3LZG - chains B and D of the 6 polymer chains in the assembly; structure by X-ray diffraction, 2.60 A resolution.

# Chain B (and D)
Name: Hemagglutinin, HA2 SUBUNIT
Source organism: Influenza A virus
Notes: fragment: Ectodomain HA2, residues 345-520; chain D of this document is another copy of the same molecule, construct and numbering; everything in this record applies to it too
Reference sequence: C3W5S1 (C3W5S1_I09A0); residues 1-174 here correspond to UniProt positions 345-518 (UniProt number = residue number + 344)
Chain sequence (177 residues; row label = number of the first residue in the row):
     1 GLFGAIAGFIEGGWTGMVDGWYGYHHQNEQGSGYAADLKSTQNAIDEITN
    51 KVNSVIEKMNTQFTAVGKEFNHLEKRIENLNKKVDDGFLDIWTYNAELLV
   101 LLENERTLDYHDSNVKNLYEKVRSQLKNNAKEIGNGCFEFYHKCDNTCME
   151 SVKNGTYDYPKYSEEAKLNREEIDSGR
Disordered / not traced: 176-177 (chain D: 172-177)
Construct notes: expression tag (175-177)
Cystine bridges: Cys144-Cys148

# Interface between chain B and chain D
Pairs across the interface (49):
  Phe3(B) - Leu2(D)  hydrophobic
  Phe3(B) - Phe3(D)  hydrophobic
  Ser54(B) - Leu98(D)
  Ser54(B) - Leu101(D)
  Val55(B) - Tyr94(D)  hydrogen bond (backbone-side chain)
  Lys58(B) - Tyr94(D)
  Lys58(B) - Glu97(D)
  Lys58(B) - Leu98(D)
  Lys58(B) - Leu101(D)
  Met59(B) - Tyr94(D)
  Thr61(B) - Asp90(D)
  Gln62(B) - Asp86(D)
  Gln62(B) - Leu89(D)
  Gln62(B) - Asp90(D)
  Thr64(B) - Asp86(D)
  Val66(B) - Lys83(D)  hydrogen bond (backbone-side chain)
  Lys68(B) - Arg76(D)
  Lys68(B) - Asn79(D)
  Glu69(B) - Arg76(D)  hydrogen bond (backbone-side chain)
  Phe70(B) - Arg76(D)
  Glu74(B) - Arg76(D)  salt bridge
  Asn81(B) - Leu80(D)
  Asn81(B) - Lys83(D)  hydrogen bond
  Val84(B) - Lys83(D)
  Val84(B) - Val84(D)  hydrophobic
  Asp85(B) - Lys83(D)  salt bridge
  Phe88(B) - Lys83(D)
  Phe88(B) - Val84(D)
  Phe88(B) - Gly87(D)
  Phe88(B) - Phe88(D)  hydrophobic
  Phe88(B) - Ile91(D)  hydrophobic
  Ile91(B) - Ile91(D)  hydrophobic
  Trp92(B) - Asp90(D)
  Trp92(B) - Ile91(D)
  Trp92(B) - Tyr94(D)  hydrophobic
  Asn95(B) - Asn95(D)
  Leu99(B) - Tyr94(D)
  Leu99(B) - Leu102(D)  hydrophobic
  Glu103(B) - Leu102(D)
  Arg106(B) - Leu2(D)
  Arg106(B) - Glu105(D)
  Arg106(B) - Arg106(D)
  Arg106(B) - Asp109(D)  salt bridge
  Ser113(B) - Leu2(D)  hydrogen bond (side chain-backbone)
  Asn117(B) - Gly1(D)
  Asn117(B) - Leu2(D)
  Asn117(B) - Gly4(D)
  Arg123(B) - Arg123(D)
  Lys127(B) - Lys131(D)
Other interface residues (no listed pair), chain B (30 interface residues in all): Ile77, Leu80, Tyr110
Other interface residues (no listed pair), chain D (28 interface residues in all): Ile77, Glu132

# Summary
The interface between chain B and chain D involves 30 residues on one side and 28 on the other, with 5
hydrogen bonds and 3 salt bridges. Polar contacts include Glu74(B)-Arg76(D), Asp85(B)-Lys83(D) and
Arg106(B)-Asp109(D).
Both chains are Hemagglutinin, HA2 SUBUNIT (Influenza A virus). Entry 3LZG (Crystal structure of a 2009 H1N1
influenza virus hemagglutinin) was determined by X-ray diffraction, deposited together with 3LZF.
